Entry 8YJZ (electron microscopy, 5.15 A resolution (low resolution: residue-level contacts below are approximate; hydrogen-bond / salt-bridge calls are withheld)); this record covers chains H and G of the 10 polymer chains in the assembly.

== Chain H ==
Molecule: Ribonuclease H2 subunit A
Organism: Homo sapiens
Notes: EC 3.1.26.4; fragment: subunit A
UniProtKB: O75792 (RNH2A_HUMAN); numbering as in UniProt (aligned over 1-299)
Chain sequence (299 residues; numbered 1 to 299; the number before each row is that of its first residue):
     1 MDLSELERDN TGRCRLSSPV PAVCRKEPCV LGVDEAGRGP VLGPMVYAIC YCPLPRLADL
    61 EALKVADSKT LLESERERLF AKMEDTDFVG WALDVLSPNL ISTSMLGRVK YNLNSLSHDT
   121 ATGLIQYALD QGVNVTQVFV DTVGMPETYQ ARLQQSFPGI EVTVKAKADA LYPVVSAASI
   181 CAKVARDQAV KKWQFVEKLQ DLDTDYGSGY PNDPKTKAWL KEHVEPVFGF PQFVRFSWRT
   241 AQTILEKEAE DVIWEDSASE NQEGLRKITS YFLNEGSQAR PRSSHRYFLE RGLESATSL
UniProt features mapped onto this chain:
  - binding site (a divalent metal cation): Asp34, Glu35, Asp141
  - modified residue: Met1 (N-acetylmethionine), Thr204 (Phosphothreonine), Thr216 (Phosphothreonine), Ser257 (Phosphoserine), Ser277 (Phosphoserine)

== Chain G ==
Molecule: Ribonuclease H2 subunit B
Organism: Homo sapiens
Notes: fragment: subunit B
UniProtKB: Q5TBB1 (RNH2B_HUMAN); residue numbers follow UniProt; this construct covers 1-312
Chain sequence (312 residues; each row starts with the number of its first residue):
     1 MAAGVDCGDG VGARQHVFLV SEYLKDASKK MKNGLMFVKL VNPCSGEGAI YLFNMCLQQL
    61 FEVKVFKEKH HSWFINQSVQ SGGLLHFATP VDPLFLLLHY LIKADKEGKF QPLDQVVVDN
   121 VFPNCILLLK LPGLEKLLHH VTEEKGNPEI DNKKYYKYSK EKTLKWLEKK VNQTVAALKT
   181 NNVNVSSRVQ STAFFSGDQA STDKEEDYIR YAHGLISDYI PKELSDDLSK YLKLPEPSAS
   241 LPNPPSKKIK LSDEPVEAKE DYTKFNTKDL KTEKKNSKMT AAQKALAKVD KSGMKSIDTF
   301 FGVKNKKKIG KV
Unresolved in the structure: 1-11, 143-153, 190-204, 234-312
UniProt features mapped onto this chain:
  - modified residue: Ala2 (N-acetylalanine), Lys295 (N6-acetyllysine), Ser296 (Phosphoserine)
What the authors report for this chain:
  - mutagenesis - F300A/F301A: abolished localization

== Interface between chain H and chain G ==
Pairs across the interface (42; chain H residue first):
  Val227(H) - Val79(G)
  Phe228(H) - Phe74(G)
  Ile253(H) - His70(G)
  Trp254(H) - His70(G)
  Glu255(H) - Lys69(G)
  Glu255(H) - His70(G)
  Glu260(H) - His70(G)
  Arg280(H) - Cys44(G)
  Arg280(H) - Ser45(G)
  Arg280(H) - Lys222(G)
  Pro281(H) - Lys222(G)
  Arg282(H) - Asp218(G)
  Ser284(H) - Asp218(G)
  His285(H) - Tyr211(G)
  His285(H) - Gly214(G)
  His285(H) - Leu215(G)
  Arg286(H) - Asn184(G)
  Arg286(H) - Val185(G)
  Arg286(H) - Ser186(G)
  Arg286(H) - Val189(G)
  Arg286(H) - Tyr211(G)
  Tyr287(H) - Tyr211(G)
  Phe288(H) - Asp218(G)
  Glu290(H) - Val189(G)
  Arg291(H) - Phe66(G)
  Arg291(H) - Val183(G)
  Arg291(H) - Tyr211(G)
  Gly292(H) - Phe66(G)
  Leu293(H) - Lys64(G)
  Leu293(H) - Phe87(G)
  Glu294(H) - Lys64(G)
  Glu294(H) - Val65(G)
  Ser295(H) - Lys64(G)
  Ser295(H) - Val65(G)
  Ala296(H) - Gly48(G)
  Ala296(H) - Ala49(G)
  Ala296(H) - Ile50(G)
  Ala296(H) - Val63(G)
  Ala296(H) - Val65(G)
  Ser298(H) - Ile50(G)
  Leu299(H) - His16(G)
  Leu299(H) - Ile50(G)
Also at the interface, not in a pair above, chain H (25 interface residues in all): Leu265, Thr297
Also at the interface, not in a pair above, chain G (30 interface residues in all): Asn42, Lys67, His86, Arg210, Ser217

== In short ==
25 residues of chain H and 30 residues of chain G are in contact. UniProt lists 3 divalent metal
cation-binding residues on chain H. From the paper: F300A/F301A of chain G abolish localization.
Chain H is Ribonuclease H2 subunit A and chain G is Ribonuclease H2 subunit B, both from Homo sapiens; the
structure, Structure of the human endogenous PCNA-FEN1-RNase H2 complex - State D, was determined by electron
microscopy, deposited together with 8YJH, 8YJL, 8YJQ, 8YJR, 8YJS, 8YJU, 8YJV and 8YJW.
